Entry 1Q7Y (X-ray diffraction, 3.20 A resolution); this record covers chains A and 4 of the 31 polymer chains in the assembly.

# Chain A
Molecule: 23S ribosomal RNA
Source organism: Haloarcula marismortui
Sequence (2922 nucleotides; each row starts with the number of its first residue):
     2 UUGGCUACUAUGCCAGCUGGUGGAUUGCUCGGCUCAGGCGCUGAUGAAGG
    52 ACGUGCCAAGCUGCGAUAAGCCAUGGGGAGCCGCACGGAGGCGAAGAACC
   102 AUGGAUUUCCGAAUGAGAAUCUCUCUAACAAUUGCUUCGCGCAAUGAGGA
   152 ACCCCGAGAACUGAAACAUCUCAGUAUCGGGAGGAACAGAAAACGCAAUG
   202 UGAUGUCGUUAGUAACCGCGAGUGAACGCGAUACAGCCCAAACCGAAGCC
   252 CUCACGGGCAAUGUGGUGUCAGGGCUACCUCUCAUCAGCCGACCGUCUCG
   302 ACGAAGUCUCUUGGAACAGAGCGUGAUACAGGGUGACAACCCCGUACUCG
   352 AGACCAGUACGACGUGCGGUAGUGCCAGAGUAGCGGGGGUUGGAUAUCCC
   402 UCGCGAAUAACGCAGGCAUCGACUGCGAAGGCUAAACACAACCUGAGACC
   452 GAUAGUGAACAAGUAGUGUGAACGAACGCUGCAAAGUACCCUCAGAAGGG
   502 AGGCGAAAUAGAGCAUGAAAUCAGUUGGCGAUCGAGCGACAGGGCAUACA
   552 AGGUCCCUCGACGAAUGACCGACGCGCGAGCGUCCAGUAAGACUCACGGG
   602 AAGCCGAUGUUCUGUCGUACGUUUUGAAAAACGAGCCAGGGAGUGUGUCU
   652 GCAUGGCAAGUCUAACCGGAGUAUCCGGGGAGGCACAGGGAAACCGACAU
   702 GGCCGCAGGGCUUUGCCCGAGGGCCGCCGUCUUCAAGGGCGGGGAGCCAU
   752 GUGGACACGACCCGAAUCCGGACGAUCUACGCAUGGACAAGAUGAAGCGU
   802 GCCGAAAGGCACGUGGAAGUCUGUUAGAGUUGGUGUCCUACAAUACCCUC
   852 UCGUGAUCUAUGUGUAGGGGUGAAAGGCCCAUCGAGUCCGGCAACAGCUG
   902 GUUCCAAUCGAAACAUGUCGAAGCAUGACCUCCGCCGAGGUAGUCUGUGA
   952 GGUAGAGCGACCGAUUGGUGUGUCCGCCUCCGAGAGGAGUCGGCACACCU
  1002 GUCAAACUCCAAACUUACAGACGCCGUUUGACGCGGGGAUUCCGGUGCGC
  1052 GGGGUAAGCCUGUGUACCAGGAGGGGAACAACCCAGAGAUAGGUUAAGGU
  1102 CCCCAAGUGUGGAUUAAGUGUAAUCCUCUGAAGGUGGUCUCGAGCCCUAG
  1152 ACAGCCGGGAGGUGAGCUUAGAAGCAGCUACCCUCUAAGAAAAGCGUAAC
  1202 AGCUUACCGGCCGAGGUUUGAGGCGCCCAAAAUGAUCGGGACUCAAAUCC
  1252 ACCACCGAGACCUGUCCGUACCACUCAUACUGGUAAUCGAGUAGAUUGGC
  1302 GCUCUAAUUGGAUGGAAGUAGGGGUGAAAACUCCUAUGGACCGAUUAGUG
  1352 ACGAAAAUCCUGGCCAUAGUAGCAGCGAUAGUCGGGUGAGAACCCCGACG
  1402 GCCUAAUGGAUAAGGGUUCCUCAGCACUGCUGAUCAGCUGAGGGUUAGCC
  1452 GGUCCUAAGUCAUACCGCAACUCGACUAUGACGAAAUGGGAAACGGGUUA
  1502 AUAUUCCCGUGCCACUAUGCAGUGAAAGUUGACGCCCUGGGGUCGAUCAC
  1552 GCUGGGCAUUCGCCCAGUCGAACCGUCCAACUCCGUGGAAGCCGUAAUGG
  1602 CAGGAAGCGGACGAACGGCGGCAUAGGGAAACGUGAUUCAACCUGGGGCC
  1652 CAUGAAAAGACGAGCAUAGUGUCCGUACCGAGAACCGACACAGGUGUCCA
  1702 UGGCGGCGAAAGCCAAGGCCUGUCGGGAGCAACCAACGUUAGGGAAUUCG
  1752 GCAAGUUAGUCCCGUACCUUCGGAAGAAGGGAUGCCUGCUCCGGAACGGA
  1802 GCAGGUCGCAGUGACUCGGAAGCUCGGACUGUCUAGUAACAACAUAGGUG
  1852 ACCGCAAAUCCGCAAGGACUCGUACGGUCACUGAAUCCUGCCCAGUGCAG
  1902 GUAUCUGAACACCUCGUACAAGAGGACGAAGGACCUGUCAACGGCGGGGG
  1952 UAACUAUGACCCUCUUAAGGUAGCGUAGUACCUUGCCGCAUCAGUAGCGG
  2002 CUUGCAUGAAUGGAUUAACCAGAGCUUCACUGUCCCAACGUUGGGCCCGG
  2052 UGAACUGUACAUUCCAGUGCGGAGUCUGGAGACACCCAGGGGGAAGCGAA
  2102 GACCCUAUGGAGCUUUACUGCAGGCUGUCGCUGAGACGUGGUCGCCGAUG
  2152 UGCAGCAUAGGUAGGAGACACUACACAGGUACCCGCGCUAGCGGGCCACC
  2202 GAGUCAACAGUGAAAUACUACCCGUCGGUGACUGCGACUCUCACUCCGGG
  2252 AGGAGGACACCGAUAGCCGGGCAGUUUGACUGGGGCGGUACGCGCUCGAA
  2302 AAGAUAUCGAGCGCGCCCUAUGGCUAUCUCAGCCGGGACAGAGACCCGGC
  2352 GAAGAGUGCAAGAGCAAAAGAUAGCUUGACAGUGUUCUUCCCAACGAGGA
  2402 ACGCUGACGCGAAAGCGUGGUCUAGCGAACCAAUUAGCCUGCUUGAUGCG
  2452 GGCAAUUGAUGACAGAAAAGCUACCCUAGGGAUAACAGAGUCGUCACUCG
  2502 CAAGAGCACAUAUCGACCGAGUGGCUUGCUACCUCGAUGUCGGUUCCCUC
  2552 CAUCCUGCCCGUGCAGAAGCGGGCAAGGGUGAGGUUGUUCGCCUAUUAAA
  2602 GGAGGUCGUGAGCUGGGUUUAGACCGUCGUGAGACAGGUCGGCUGCUAUC
  2652 UACUGGGUGUGUAAUGGUGUCUGACAAGAACGACCGUAUAGUACGAGAGG
  2702 AACUACGGUUGGUGGCCACUGGUGUACCGGUUGUUCGAGAGAGCACGUGC
  2752 CGGGUAGCCACGCCACACGGGGUAAGAGCUGAACGCAUCUAAGCUCGAAA
  2802 CCCACUUGGAAAAGAGACACCGCCGAGGUCCCGCGUACAAGACGCGGUCG
  2852 AUAGACUCGGGGUGUGCGCGUCGAGGUAACGAGACGUUAAGCCCACGAGC
  2902 ACUAACAGACCAAAGCCAUCAU
Unresolved in the structure: 2-9, 126-127, 715, 971-998, 1560, 1952-1963, 2137-2236, 2339-2343, 2665-2666, 2915-2923
Bound ions: Mg2+ site 1 near G28 (its only coordinating residue here); Na+ site 1 near C40 (its only coordinating residue here); Na+ site 2 near A45 (its only coordinating residue here); Na+ site 3: G56, A59, G61; Na+ site 4: G66, U108; Mg2+ site 2 near U115 (its only coordinating residue here); Na+ site 5 near C141 (its only coordinating residue here); Mg2+ site 3: C162, U2276; Na+ site 6: A165, A166, A167; Mg2+ site 4: A166, G219; Mg2+ site 5 near C168 (its only coordinating residue here); Na+ site 7: U170, C218, G221; 2 more K+ sites not listed; 75 more Mg2+ sites not listed; 64 more Na+ sites not listed
Small-molecule neighbours: puromycin (PUY): G2102, A2486, C2487, G2540, U2541, C2542, G2588, G2618, U2619, U2620, A2637
Reported in the primary citation:
  - binding site for CCdA-P-Puromycin: G2284, G2285
  - catalytic residues: A2486 (proposed by the authors, not directly observed)

# Chain 4
Protein: 50S ribosomal protein L44E
Source organism: Haloarcula marismortui
UniProt: P32411 (RL44_HALMA); residue numbers follow UniProt; this construct covers 1-92
Sequence (92 residues; numbered 1 to 92; the number before each row is that of its first residue):
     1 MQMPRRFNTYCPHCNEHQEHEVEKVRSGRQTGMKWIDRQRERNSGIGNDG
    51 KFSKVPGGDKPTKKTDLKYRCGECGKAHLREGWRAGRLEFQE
Bound ions: Mg2+: Gly45, Gly47

# How chain A and chain 4 interact
Residue-residue contacts - 124 pairs, chain A then chain 4:
  A169(A) - Asn48(4)  hydrogen bond to the sugar
  U170(A) - Asn48(4)  sugar contact
  U170(A) - Gly50(4)  sugar contact
  C218(A) - Trp35(4)  phosphate contact
  C218(A) - Gln39(4)  hydrogen bond to the phosphate
  C218(A) - Asn43(4)  hydrogen bond to the phosphate
  G219(A) - Gln39(4)  hydrogen bond to the phosphate
  G219(A) - Lys51(4)  phosphate contact
  G219(A) - Lys54(4)  hydrogen bond to the sugar
  C220(A) - Trp35(4)  base contact
  C220(A) - Lys51(4)  salt bridge to the phosphate
  G389(A) - Ile46(4)  phosphate contact
  G390(A) - Gly45(4)  phosphate contact
  G390(A) - Ile46(4)  hydrogen bond to the phosphate
  A395(A) - Trp35(4)  sugar contact
  A395(A) - Arg42(4)  hydrogen bond to the phosphate
  U396(A) - Trp35(4)  phosphate contact
  U396(A) - Arg38(4)  salt bridge to the phosphate
  U396(A) - Arg42(4)  salt bridge to the phosphate
  C735(A) - Tyr10(4)  base contact
  C735(A) - Asn15(4)  hydrogen bond to the base
  A1922(A) - Met33(4)  sugar contact
  G1923(A) - Thr31(4)  hydrogen bond to the sugar
  G1923(A) - Gly32(4)  sugar contact
  G1923(A) - Met33(4)  sugar contact
  A1924(A) - Arg29(4)  sugar contact
  A1924(A) - Gln30(4)  sugar contact
  G1925(A) - Arg29(4)  salt bridge to the phosphate
  U2120(A) - Asn48(4)  hydrogen bond to the sugar
  U2120(A) - Ser53(4)  phosphate contact
  G2121(A) - Gly47(4)  hydrogen bond to the phosphate
  G2121(A) - Asn48(4)  sugar contact
  G2121(A) - Ser53(4)  hydrogen bond to the phosphate
  C2122(A) - Ile46(4)  phosphate contact
  C2122(A) - Gly47(4)  hydrogen bond to the phosphate
  G2316(A) - Pro61(4)  sugar contact
  C2317(A) - Pro61(4)  phosphate contact
  C2317(A) - Thr62(4)  hydrogen bond to the phosphate
  C2317(A) - Arg84(4)  salt bridge to the phosphate
  C2318(A) - Ala85(4)  phosphate contact
  C2318(A) - Gly86(4)  hydrogen bond to the phosphate
  C2319(A) - Met1(4)  hydrogen bond to the phosphate
  U2320(A) - Met1(4)  phosphate contact
  U2320(A) - Gln2(4)  hydrogen bond to the phosphate
  U2320(A) - Pro4(4)  sugar contact
  U2320(A) - Gln91(4)  hydrogen bond to the sugar
  A2321(A) - Gln91(4)  hydrogen bond to the phosphate
  U2378(A) - Phe7(4)  sugar contact
  U2378(A) - Asn8(4)  hydrogen bond to the phosphate
  G2379(A) - Thr9(4)  hydrogen bond to the phosphate
  G2379(A) - His17(4)  salt bridge to the phosphate
  A2380(A) - Met1(4)  base contact
  A2380(A) - Trp83(4)  base contact
  C2381(A) - Thr9(4)  sugar contact
  C2381(A) - Tyr10(4)  sugar contact
  C2381(A) - Arg80(4)  hydrogen bond to the sugar
  A2382(A) - Tyr10(4)  sugar contact
  A2382(A) - Pro12(4)  sugar contact
  A2382(A) - Arg80(4)  salt bridge to the phosphate
  G2407(A) - Tyr10(4)  hydrogen bond to the sugar
  G2407(A) - Asn15(4)  hydrogen bond to the sugar
  A2408(A) - Tyr10(4)  sugar contact
  A2408(A) - Asn15(4)  sugar contact
  A2408(A) - Glu16(4)  sugar contact
  A2408(A) - His17(4)  hydrogen bond to the sugar
  C2409(A) - His17(4)  hydrogen bond to the sugar
  C2427(A) - Lys60(4)  hydrogen bond to the base
  C2427(A) - Arg84(4)  salt bridge to the phosphate
  G2428(A) - Lys60(4)  hydrogen bond to the base
  G2428(A) - Lys64(4)  salt bridge to the phosphate
  G2428(A) - Arg84(4)  salt bridge to the phosphate
  C2431(A) - Lys51(4)  hydrogen bond to the sugar
  C2432(A) - Ile36(4)  phosphate contact
  A2433(A) - Gln30(4)  hydrogen bond to the sugar
  A2433(A) - Lys34(4)  phosphate contact
  A2434(A) - Ser27(4)  sugar contact
  A2434(A) - Gly28(4)  hydrogen bond to the sugar
  A2434(A) - Gln30(4)  phosphate contact
  A2434(A) - Lys34(4)  phosphate contact
  U2435(A) - Val25(4)  sugar contact
  U2435(A) - Arg26(4)  sugar contact
  U2435(A) - Gly28(4)  phosphate contact
  U2435(A) - Lys68(4)  hydrogen bond to the phosphate
  U2435(A) - Leu79(4)  base contact
  U2436(A) - Lys68(4)  salt bridge to the phosphate
  U2436(A) - Arg70(4)  salt bridge to the phosphate
  U2436(A) - Ala77(4)  hydrogen bond to the sugar
  U2436(A) - His78(4)  sugar contact
  U2436(A) - Leu79(4)  sugar contact
  A2437(A) - His13(4)  sugar contact
  A2437(A) - Arg70(4)  salt bridge to the phosphate
  A2437(A) - Lys76(4)  phosphate contact
  A2437(A) - Ala77(4)  hydrogen bond to the phosphate
  C2450(A) - Met33(4)  phosphate contact
  G2451(A) - Thr31(4)  hydrogen bond to the phosphate
  G2451(A) - Met33(4)  phosphate contact
  G2451(A) - Lys34(4)  salt bridge to the phosphate
  G2451(A) - Trp35(4)  phosphate contact
  G2451(A) - Arg38(4)  hydrogen bond to the sugar
  G2452(A) - Lys34(4)  salt bridge to the phosphate
  G2452(A) - Trp35(4)  hydrogen bond to the phosphate
  A2456(A) - Leu79(4)  base contact
  U2457(A) - Arg80(4)  hydrogen bond to the sugar
  U2457(A) - Glu81(4)  phosphate contact
  U2457(A) - Gly82(4)  hydrogen bond to the phosphate
  U2458(A) - Lys64(4)  phosphate contact
  U2458(A) - Thr65(4)  sugar contact
  U2458(A) - Asp66(4)  sugar contact
  U2458(A) - Gly82(4)  hydrogen bond to the phosphate
  G2459(A) - Lys63(4)  hydrogen bond to the phosphate
  G2459(A) - Lys64(4)  hydrogen bond to the phosphate
  A2460(A) - Gly58(4)  sugar contact
  A2460(A) - Asp59(4)  phosphate contact
  A2460(A) - Lys60(4)  hydrogen bond to the phosphate
  A2460(A) - Lys63(4)  salt bridge to the phosphate
  U2461(A) - Gly58(4)  phosphate contact
  U2461(A) - Asp59(4)  hydrogen bond to the phosphate
  U2461(A) - Lys60(4)  phosphate contact
  G2462(A) - Lys60(4)  hydrogen bond to the base
  G2462(A) - Pro61(4)  base contact
  A2468(A) - Asn48(4)  base contact
  A2468(A) - Gly50(4)  hydrogen bond to the base
  A2468(A) - Ser53(4)  base contact
  A2468(A) - Lys54(4)  salt bridge to the phosphate
Interface residues without a listed pair, chain A (53 interface residues in all): G2426, G2438
Interface residues without a listed pair, chain 4 (62 interface residues in all): Met3, Asp49, Phe52

# In short
53 residues of chain A and 62 residues of chain 4 are in contact; the contacts include 46 hydrogen bonds and
17 salt bridges. Polar contacts include C735(A)-Asn15(4), C2427(A)-Lys60(4) and G2428(A)-Lys60(4). Ligands of
chain A: puromycin. From the paper: the catalytic residue A2486(A); a binding site for CCdA-P-Puromycin at
G2284(A) and G2285(A).
Here chain A is 23S ribosomal RNA and chain 4 is 50S ribosomal protein L44E, both from Haloarcula marismortui.
Entry 1Q7Y (Crystal Structure of CCdAP-Puromycin bound at the Peptidyl transferase center of the 50S ribosomal
subunit) was determined by X-ray diffraction (same publication as 1Q81, 1Q82, 1Q86 and 1M90).
